PDB entry 6HX8 | X-ray diffraction, 2.40 A resolution | chains C and E of the 6 polymer chains in the assembly

# Chain C
Name: Tubulin alpha-1B chain
Source organism: Bos taurus
UniProt: P81947 (TBA1B_BOVIN); numbering as in UniProt (aligned over 1-451)
Amino-acid sequence (451 residues; each row starts with the number of its first residue):
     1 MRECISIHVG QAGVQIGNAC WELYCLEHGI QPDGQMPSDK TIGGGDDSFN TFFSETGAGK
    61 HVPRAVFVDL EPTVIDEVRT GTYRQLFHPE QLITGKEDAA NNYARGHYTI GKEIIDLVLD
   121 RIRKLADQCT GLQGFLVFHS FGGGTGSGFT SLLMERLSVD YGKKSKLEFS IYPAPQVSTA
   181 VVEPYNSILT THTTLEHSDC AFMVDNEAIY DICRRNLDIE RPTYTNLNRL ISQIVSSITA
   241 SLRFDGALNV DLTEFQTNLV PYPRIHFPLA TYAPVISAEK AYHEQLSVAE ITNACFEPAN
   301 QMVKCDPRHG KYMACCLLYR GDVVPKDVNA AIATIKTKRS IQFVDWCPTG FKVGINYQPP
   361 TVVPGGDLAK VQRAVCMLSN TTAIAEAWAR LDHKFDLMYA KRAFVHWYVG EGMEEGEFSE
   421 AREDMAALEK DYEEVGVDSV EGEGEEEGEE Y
Unresolved in the structure: 441-451
Ion coordination: Ca2+: Asp39, Thr41, Gly44, Glu55
Ligand contacts:
  - GTP (guanosine-5'-triphosphate): Gly10, Gln11, Ala12, Gln15, Ile16, Asp69, Asp98, Ala99, Ala100, Asn101, Ser140, Gly142, Gly143, Gly144, Thr145, Gly146, Ile171, Pro173, Val177, Thr179, Glu183, Asn206, Tyr224, Leu227, Asn228, Ile231
  - GXN ([2-[(3-bromanyl-4,5-dimethoxy-phenyl)methyl]-7-methoxy-3,4-dihydro-1H-isoquinolin-6-yl] sulfamate): Ser178, Thr179, Ala180, Val181
What the authors report for this chain:
  - binding site for GXN: Ser178, Val181

# Chain E
Name: Stathmin-4
Source organism: Rattus norvegicus
UniProt: P63043 (STMN4_RAT); residues 5-145 here correspond to UniProt positions 49-189 (UniProt number = residue number + 44)
Amino-acid sequence (143 residues; row label = number of the first residue in the row):
     3 MADMEVIELN KCTSGQSFEV ILKPPSFDGV PEFNASLPRR RDPSLEEIQK KLEAAEERRK
    63 YQEAELLKHL AEKREHEREV IQKAIEENNN FIKMAKEKLA QKMESNKENR EAHLAAMLER
   123 LQEKDKHAEE VRKNKELKEE ASR
Unresolved in the structure: 3-5, 29-43, 144-145
Differences from the reference sequence: initiating methionine (3); expression tag (4)
Curated features (UniProtKB/Swiss-Prot):
  - modified residue: Ser46 (Phosphoserine)

# Interface between chain C and chain E
Residue-residue contacts - 30 pairs, chain C then chain E:
  His107(C) - Lys104(E)
  His107(C) - Met105(E)
  Tyr108(C) - Lys104(E)
  Tyr108(C) - Met105(E)  hydrophobic
  Tyr108(C) - Asn108(E)
  Thr109(C) - Arg112(E)
  Leu152(C) - Leu101(E)  hydrophobic
  Glu155(C) - Leu101(E)
  Glu155(C) - Lys104(E)  salt bridge
  Arg156(C) - Leu101(E)
  Ser158(C) - Phe93(E)
  Ser158(C) - Ile94(E)
  Val159(C) - Ile94(E)
  Val159(C) - Lys98(E)
  Gly162(C) - Asn90(E)
  Gly162(C) - Phe93(E)
  Gly162(C) - Ile94(E)
  Lys163(C) - Asn90(E)  hydrogen bond (backbone-side chain)
  Thr193(C) - Lys104(E)
  Glu196(C) - Lys100(E)  salt bridge
  His197(C) - Phe93(E)
  Val409(C) - His115(E)  hydrogen bond (backbone-side chain)
  Gly410(C) - Arg112(E)
  Glu411(C) - Asn108(E)  hydrogen bond (backbone-side chain)
  Glu411(C) - Arg112(E)  salt bridge
  Gly412(C) - Asn108(E)  hydrogen bond (backbone-side chain)
  Gly412(C) - Asn111(E)  hydrogen bond (backbone-side chain)
  Gly412(C) - Arg112(E)
  Met413(C) - Asn108(E)
  Glu414(C) - Asn111(E)  hydrogen bond
Also at the interface, not in a pair above, chain C (20 interface residues in all): Lys112
Also at the interface, not in a pair above, chain E (14 interface residues in all): Glu89, Ala97

# In short
20 residues of chain C face 14 of chain E across their interface, with 6 hydrogen bonds and 3 salt bridges.
Among the polar pairs are Glu155(C)-Lys104(E), Glu196(C)-Lys100(E) and Glu411(C)-Arg112(E). Bound to chain C:
GTP and compound GXN. The paper reports a binding site for GXN at Ser178(C) and Val181(C).
Here chain C is Tubulin alpha-1B chain (Bos taurus) and chain E is Stathmin-4 (Rattus norvegicus). Entry 6HX8
(Tubulin-STX3451 complex) was determined by X-ray diffraction.
